Entry 4M78 (X-ray diffraction, 2.79 A resolution); this record covers chains A and B of the 7 polymer chains in the assembly.

Chain A:
Molecule: U6 snRNA-associated Sm-like protein LSm8
Source organism: Saccharomyces cerevisiae
UniProtKB: P47093 (LSM8_YEAST); numbering as in UniProt (aligned over 1-96)
Amino-acid sequence (96 residues; each row starts with the number of its first residue):
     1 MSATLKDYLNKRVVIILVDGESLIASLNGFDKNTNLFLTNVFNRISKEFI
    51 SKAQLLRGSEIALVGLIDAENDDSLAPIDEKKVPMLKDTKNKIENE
Disordered / not traced: 68-96
Differences from the reference sequence: engineered mutation Leu17 (Lys in P47093), Ser22 (Cys in P47093), Leu38 (Ile in P47093), Ser51 (Cys in P47093)

Chain B:
Molecule: U6 snRNA-associated Sm-like protein LSm2
Source organism: Saccharomyces cerevisiae
UniProtKB: P38203 (LSM2_YEAST); numbering as in UniProt (aligned over 1-95)
Amino-acid sequence (95 residues; each row starts with the number of its first residue):
     1 MLFFSFFKTLVDQEVVVELKNDIEIKGTLQSVDQFLNLKLDNISSTDEKK
    51 YPHLGSVRNIFIRGSTVRYVYLNKNMVDTNLLQDATRREVMTERK
Disordered / not traced: 47-50, 92-95
Differences from the reference sequence: engineered mutation Ser45 (Cys in P38203)

Interface between chain A and chain B:
Contacting residue pairs (46; chain A residue first):
  Met1(A) with Phe4(B); Lys8(B); Ser31(B); Val32(B)
  Ser2(A) with Ser31(B), hydrogen bond (backbone-side chain); Val32(B)
  Ala3(A) with Ser31(B); Val32(B), hydrogen bond (backbone-backbone); Asp33(B)
  Leu5(A) with Phe61(B), hydrophobic
  Tyr8(A) with Lys39(B); Asn59(B), hydrogen bond; Ile60(B), hydrogen bond (side chain-backbone); Phe61(B)
  Leu17(A) with Asn21(B)
  Val18(A) with Asn21(B); Thr66(B)
  Asp19(A) with Asn21(B)
  Gly20(A) with Asn21(B), hydrogen bond (backbone-side chain)
  Lys32(A) with Phe35(B)
  Thr34(A) with Phe61(B); Arg63(B)
  Arg44(A) with His53(B), hydrogen bond (side chain-backbone); Leu54(B); Gly55(B)
  Gly58(A) with Arg63(B), hydrogen bond (backbone-side chain)
  Ser59(A) with Arg63(B)
  Ile61(A) with Arg63(B), hydrogen bond (backbone-side chain); Thr66(B)
  Ala62(A) with Ile62(B); Arg63(B), hydrogen bond (backbone-backbone); Thr66(B)
  Leu63(A) with Leu19(B), hydrophobic; Ile25(B), hydrophobic; Ile60(B), hydrophobic; Phe61(B)
  Val64(A) with Ile60(B); Phe61(B), hydrogen bond (backbone-backbone)
  Gly65(A) with Val57(B); Asn59(B); Ile60(B)
  Leu66(A) with Ser56(B); Val57(B); Asn59(B), hydrogen bond (backbone-backbone)
  Ile67(A) with Ser56(B); Val57(B), hydrophobic
Also at the interface, not in a pair above, chain A (26 interface residues in all): Thr4, Asp7, Ile16, Asn33, Glu60
Also at the interface, not in a pair above, chain B (24 interface residues in all): Val11, Ile23, Arg58

Overview:
26 residues of chain A and 24 residues of chain B are in contact, with 11 hydrogen bonds. Among the polar
pairs are Ser2(A)-Ser31(B), Tyr8(A)-Asn59(B) and Tyr8(A)-Ile60(B).
Here chain A is U6 snRNA-associated Sm-like protein LSm8 and chain B is U6 snRNA-associated Sm-like protein
LSm2, both from Saccharomyces cerevisiae. Entry 4M78 (Crystal structure of Lsm2-8 complex, space group P21)
was determined by X-ray diffraction together with 4M77, 4M7A, 4M7D and 4M75 from the same study.
